Entry 4G2L (X-ray diffraction, 3.00 A resolution); this record covers chain A.

# Chain A
Protein: High affinity cGMP-specific 3', 5'-cyclic phosphodiesterase 9A
Organism: Homo sapiens
Notes: EC 3.1.4.35
Reference sequence: O76083 (PDE9A_HUMAN); residues 182-506 here correspond to UniProt positions 242-566 (UniProt number = residue number + 60)
Chain sequence (329 residues; row label = number of the first residue in the row):
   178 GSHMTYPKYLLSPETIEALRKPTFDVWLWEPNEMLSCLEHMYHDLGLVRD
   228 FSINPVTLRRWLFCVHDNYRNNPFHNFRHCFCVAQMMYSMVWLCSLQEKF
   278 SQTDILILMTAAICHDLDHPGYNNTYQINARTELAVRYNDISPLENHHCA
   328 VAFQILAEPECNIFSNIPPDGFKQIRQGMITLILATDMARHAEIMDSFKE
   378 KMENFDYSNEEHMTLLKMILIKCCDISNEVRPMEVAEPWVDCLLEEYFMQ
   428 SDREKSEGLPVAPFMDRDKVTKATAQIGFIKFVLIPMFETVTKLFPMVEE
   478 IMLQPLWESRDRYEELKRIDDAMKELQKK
Not modelled in the structure: 506
Construct notes: expression tag (178-181)
Ion coordination: Zn2+: His-256, His-292, Asp-293, Asp-402; Mg2+ near Asp-293 (its only coordinating residue here)
Ligand contacts: 0WL (1-cyclopentyl-6-{(1R)-1-[3-(pyrimidin-2-yl)azetidin-1-yl]ethyl}-1,5-dihydro-4H-pyrazolo[3,4-d]pyrimidin-4-one): Phe-251, His-252, Met-365, Ile-403, Asn-405, Glu-406, Leu-420, Leu-421, Tyr-424, Phe-441, Ala-452, Gln-453, Phe-456

# In short
Chain A binds compound 0WL. The Zn2+ site is built by His-256, His-292, Asp-293 and Asp-402.
Chain A is High affinity cGMP-specific 3', 5'-cyclic phosphodiesterase 9A (Homo sapiens); the structure, Human
PDE9 in complex with selective compound, was determined by X-ray diffraction (same publication as 4G2J and
4E90).
